PDB entry 9MVT | electron microscopy, 4.86 A resolution (low resolution: residue-level contacts below are approximate; hydrogen-bond / salt-bridge calls are withheld) | chain AP1

== Chain AP1 ==
Protein: Gametocyte surface protein P230
Source organism: Plasmodium falciparum
UniProtKB: P68874 (P230_PLAF7); residues 1-3135 here = UniProt positions 1-3135
Chain sequence (3135 residues; row label = number of the first residue in the row):
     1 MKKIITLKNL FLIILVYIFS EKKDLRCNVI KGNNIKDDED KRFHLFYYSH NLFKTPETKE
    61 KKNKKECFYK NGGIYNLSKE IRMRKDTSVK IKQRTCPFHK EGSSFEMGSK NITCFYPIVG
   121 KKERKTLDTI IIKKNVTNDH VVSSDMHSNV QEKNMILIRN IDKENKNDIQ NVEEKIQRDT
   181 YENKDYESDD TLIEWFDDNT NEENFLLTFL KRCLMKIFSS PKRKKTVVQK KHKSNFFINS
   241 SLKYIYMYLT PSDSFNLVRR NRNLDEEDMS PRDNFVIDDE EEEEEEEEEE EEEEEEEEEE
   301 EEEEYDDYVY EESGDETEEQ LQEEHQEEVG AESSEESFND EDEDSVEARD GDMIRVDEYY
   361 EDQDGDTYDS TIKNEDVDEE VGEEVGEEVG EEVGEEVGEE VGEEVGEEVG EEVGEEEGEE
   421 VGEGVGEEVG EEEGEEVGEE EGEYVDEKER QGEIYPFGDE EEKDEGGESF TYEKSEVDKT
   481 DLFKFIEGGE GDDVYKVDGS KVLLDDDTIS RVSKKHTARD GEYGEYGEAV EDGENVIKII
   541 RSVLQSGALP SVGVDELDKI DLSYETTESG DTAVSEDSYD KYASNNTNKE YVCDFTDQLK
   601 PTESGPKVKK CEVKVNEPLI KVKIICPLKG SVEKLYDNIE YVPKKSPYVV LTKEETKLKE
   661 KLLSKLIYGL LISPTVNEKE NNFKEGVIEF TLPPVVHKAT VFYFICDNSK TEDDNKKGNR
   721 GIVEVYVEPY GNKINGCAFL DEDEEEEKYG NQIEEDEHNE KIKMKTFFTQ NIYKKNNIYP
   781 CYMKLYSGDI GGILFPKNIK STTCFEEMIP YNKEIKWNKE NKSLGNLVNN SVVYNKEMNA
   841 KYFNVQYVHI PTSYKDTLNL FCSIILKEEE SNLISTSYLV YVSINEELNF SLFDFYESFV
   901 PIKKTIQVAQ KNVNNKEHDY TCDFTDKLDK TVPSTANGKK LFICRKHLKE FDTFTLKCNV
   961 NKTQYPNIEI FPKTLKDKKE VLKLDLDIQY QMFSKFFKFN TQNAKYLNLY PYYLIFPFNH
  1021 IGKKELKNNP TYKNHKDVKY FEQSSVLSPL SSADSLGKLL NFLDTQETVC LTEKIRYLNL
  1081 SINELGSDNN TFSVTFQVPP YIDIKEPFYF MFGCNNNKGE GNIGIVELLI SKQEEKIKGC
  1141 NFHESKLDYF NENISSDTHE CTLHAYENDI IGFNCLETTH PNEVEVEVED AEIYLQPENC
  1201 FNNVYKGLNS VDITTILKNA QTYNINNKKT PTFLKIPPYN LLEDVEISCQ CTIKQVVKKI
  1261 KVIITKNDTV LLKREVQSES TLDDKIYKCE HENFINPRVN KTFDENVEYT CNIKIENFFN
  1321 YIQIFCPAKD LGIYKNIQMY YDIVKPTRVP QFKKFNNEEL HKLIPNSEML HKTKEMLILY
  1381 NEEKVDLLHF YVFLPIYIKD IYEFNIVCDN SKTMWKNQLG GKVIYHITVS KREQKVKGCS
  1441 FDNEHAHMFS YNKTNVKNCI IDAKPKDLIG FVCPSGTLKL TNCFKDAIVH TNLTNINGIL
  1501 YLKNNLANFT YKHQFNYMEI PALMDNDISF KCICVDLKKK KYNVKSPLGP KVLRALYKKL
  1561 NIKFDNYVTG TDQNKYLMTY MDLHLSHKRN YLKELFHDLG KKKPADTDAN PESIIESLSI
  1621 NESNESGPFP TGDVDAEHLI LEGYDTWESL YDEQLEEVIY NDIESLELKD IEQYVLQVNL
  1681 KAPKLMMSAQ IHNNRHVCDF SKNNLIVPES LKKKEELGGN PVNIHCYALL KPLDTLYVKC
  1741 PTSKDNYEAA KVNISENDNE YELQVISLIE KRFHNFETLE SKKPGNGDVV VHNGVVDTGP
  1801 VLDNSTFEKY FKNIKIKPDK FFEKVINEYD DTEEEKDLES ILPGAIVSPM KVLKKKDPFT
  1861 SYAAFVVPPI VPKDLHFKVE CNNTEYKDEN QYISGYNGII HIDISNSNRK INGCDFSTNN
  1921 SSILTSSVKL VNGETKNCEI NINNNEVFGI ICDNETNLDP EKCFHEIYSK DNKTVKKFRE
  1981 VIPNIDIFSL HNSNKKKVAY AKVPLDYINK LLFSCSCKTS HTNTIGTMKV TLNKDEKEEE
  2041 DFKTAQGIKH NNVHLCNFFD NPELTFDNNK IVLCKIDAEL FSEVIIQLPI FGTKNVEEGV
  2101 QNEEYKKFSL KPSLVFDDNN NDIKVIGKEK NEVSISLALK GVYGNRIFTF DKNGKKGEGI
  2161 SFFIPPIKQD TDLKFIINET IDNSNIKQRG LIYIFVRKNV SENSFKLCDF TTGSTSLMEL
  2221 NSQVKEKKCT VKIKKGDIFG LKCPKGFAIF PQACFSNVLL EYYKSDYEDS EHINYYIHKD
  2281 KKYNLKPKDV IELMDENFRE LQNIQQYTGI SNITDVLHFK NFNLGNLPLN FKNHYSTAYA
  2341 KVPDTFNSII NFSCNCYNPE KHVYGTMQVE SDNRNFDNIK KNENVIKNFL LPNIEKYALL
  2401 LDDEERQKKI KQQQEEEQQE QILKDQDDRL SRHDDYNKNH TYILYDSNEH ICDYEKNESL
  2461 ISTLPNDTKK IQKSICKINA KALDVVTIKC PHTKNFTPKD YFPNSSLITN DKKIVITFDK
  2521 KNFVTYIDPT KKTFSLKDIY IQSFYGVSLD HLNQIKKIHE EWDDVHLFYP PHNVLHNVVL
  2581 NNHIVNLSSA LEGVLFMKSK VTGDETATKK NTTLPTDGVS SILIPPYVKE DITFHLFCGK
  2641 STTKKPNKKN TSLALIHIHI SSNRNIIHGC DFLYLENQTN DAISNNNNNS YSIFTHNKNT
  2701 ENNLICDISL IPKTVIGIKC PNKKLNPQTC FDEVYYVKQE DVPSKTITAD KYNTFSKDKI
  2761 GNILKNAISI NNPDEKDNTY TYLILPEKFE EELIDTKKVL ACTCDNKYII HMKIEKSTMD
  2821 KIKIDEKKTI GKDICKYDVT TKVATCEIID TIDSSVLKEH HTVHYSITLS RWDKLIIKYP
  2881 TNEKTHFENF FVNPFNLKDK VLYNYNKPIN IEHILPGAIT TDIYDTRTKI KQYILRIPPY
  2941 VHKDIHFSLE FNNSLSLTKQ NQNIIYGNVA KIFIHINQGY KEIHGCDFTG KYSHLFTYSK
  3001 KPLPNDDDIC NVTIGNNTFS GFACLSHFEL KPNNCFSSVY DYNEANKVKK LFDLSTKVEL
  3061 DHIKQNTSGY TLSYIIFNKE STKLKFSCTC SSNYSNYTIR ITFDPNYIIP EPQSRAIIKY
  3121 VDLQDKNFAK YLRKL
Not modelled in the structure: 1-546, 1774-1793, 2038-3135
Curated features (UniProtKB/Swiss-Prot):
  - glycosylation (N-linked (GlcNAc...) asparagine): Asn76, Asn111, Asn135, Asn239, Asn585, Asn821, Asn829, Asn889, Asn961, Asn1079, Asn1089, Asn1153, Asn1267, Asn1300, Asn1452, Asn1492, Asn1508, Asn1621, Asn1624, Asn1753 and 24 more in UniProt

== Summary ==
Chain AP1 is Gametocyte surface protein P230 (Plasmodium falciparum); the structure, Pfs230 domains 1-8 of the
endogenous Pfs230-Pfs48/45 complex, was determined by electron microscopy, deposited together with 9E7N, 9E7O,
9E7P and 9MVV.
